Entry 6BJG (X-ray diffraction, 2.29 A resolution); this record covers chains B and C of the 4 polymer chains in the assembly.

# Chain B
Protein: RNA silencing suppressor p19
From: Carnation Italian ringspot virus
Reference sequence: Q66104 (P19_CIRV); numbering as in UniProt (aligned over 1-172)
Chain sequence (172 residues; row label = number of the first residue in the row):
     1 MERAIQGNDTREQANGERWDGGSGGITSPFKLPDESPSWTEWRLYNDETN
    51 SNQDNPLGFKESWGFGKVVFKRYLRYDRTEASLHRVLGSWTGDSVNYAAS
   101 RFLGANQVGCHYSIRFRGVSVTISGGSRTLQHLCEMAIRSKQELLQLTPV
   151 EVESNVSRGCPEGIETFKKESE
Not modelled in the structure: 50-52, 150-172
Sequence notes: engineered mutation His-111 (Thr in Q66104)
What the authors report for this chain:
  - binding site for the 21-nt RNA strand: His-111

# Chain C
Molecule: 21-nt RNA strand
Sequence (21 nucleotides; numbered 1 to 21; the number before each row is that of its first residue):
     1 UCGAAGUAUUCCGCGUACGUU

# Interface between chain B and chain C
Pairs across the interface (18; chain B residue first):
  Arg-18(B) / U1(C)  phosphate contact
  Arg-18(B) / C2(C)  salt bridge to the phosphate
  Trp-19(B) / C2(C)  phosphate contact
  Ser-36(B) / U1(C)  sugar contact
  Pro-37(B) / U1(C)  hydrogen bond to the sugar
  Trp-39(B) / U1(C)  base contact
  Trp-42(B) / U1(C)  sugar contact
  Lys-60(B) / C2(C)  salt bridge to the phosphate
  Tyr-73(B) / U1(C)  sugar contact
  Gln-107(B) / G13(C)  hydrogen bond to the sugar
  Gln-107(B) / C14(C)  hydrogen bond to the phosphate
  Val-108(B) / G13(C)  sugar contact
  Gly-109(B) / C12(C)  sugar contact
  Gly-109(B) / G13(C)  hydrogen bond to the sugar
  Ser-124(B) / C11(C)  hydrogen bond to the sugar
  Ser-124(B) / C12(C)  hydrogen bond to the sugar
  Gly-125(B) / C12(C)  hydrogen bond to the sugar
  Gly-126(B) / G13(C)  sugar contact
Interface residues without a listed pair, chain B (16 interface residues in all): Ser-38, Cys-110
Interface residues without a listed pair, chain C (7 interface residues in all): G3

# Summary
16 residues of chain B and 7 residues of chain C are in contact; the contacts include 7 hydrogen bonds and 2
salt bridges. Polar pairs include Pro-37(B)/U1(C), Gln-107(B)/G13(C) and Gly-109(B)/G13(C). From the paper: a
binding site for the 21-nt RNA strand at His-111(B).
Here chain B is RNA silencing suppressor p19 (Carnation Italian ringspot virus) and chain C is a 21-nt RNA
strand. Entry 6BJG (CIRV p19 mutant T111H in complex with siRNA) was determined by X-ray diffraction (same
publication as 6BJH and 6BJV).
